4KY3 - chain A; structure by X-ray diffraction, 2.96 A resolution.

# Chain A
Name: designed protein OR327
Source organism: synthetic construct
Amino-acid sequence (172 residues; each row starts with the number of its first residue):
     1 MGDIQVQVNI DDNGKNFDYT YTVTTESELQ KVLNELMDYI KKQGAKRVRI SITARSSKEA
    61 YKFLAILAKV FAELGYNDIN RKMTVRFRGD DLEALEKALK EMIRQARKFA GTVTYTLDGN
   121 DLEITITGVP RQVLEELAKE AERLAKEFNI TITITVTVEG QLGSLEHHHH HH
Unresolved in the structure: 1-2, 163-172
Modified residues: Mse1 (selenomethionine); Mse37, Mse83, Mse102 (selenomethionine; parent Met)

# Overview
Chain A is designed protein OR327 (synthetic construct); the structure, Three-dimensional Structure of the
orthorhombic crystal of computationally designed insertion domain , Northeast Structural Genomics Consortium
..., was determined by X-ray diffraction (same publication as 5CW9 and 4KYZ).
